Entry 6UCI (X-ray diffraction, 2.09 A resolution); this record covers chains B and D of the 4 polymer chains in the assembly.

== Chain B (and D) ==
Protein: Protein fosB
From: Homo sapiens
Notes: chain D of this document is another copy of the same molecule, construct and numbering; everything in this record applies to it too
UniProtKB: P53539 (FOSB_HUMAN); numbering as in UniProt (aligned over 153-219)
Amino-acid sequence (68 residues; numbered 152 to 219; the number before each row is that of its first residue):
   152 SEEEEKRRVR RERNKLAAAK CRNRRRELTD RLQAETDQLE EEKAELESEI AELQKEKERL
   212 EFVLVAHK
Unresolved in the structure: 152-155, 217-219 (chain D: 152)
Sequence notes: expression tag (152)
Curated features (UniProtKB/Swiss-Prot):
  - region: K157 to R182 (Basic motif), L183 to L211 (Leucine-zipper)
Reported in the primary citation:
  - self-association interface (contacts with another copy of this molecule): L183, L197, L204, L211
  - conformationally variable residues (order/disorder transition): K157 to R177

== Interface between chain B and chain D ==
Pairs across the interface (30):
  D181(B) - K219(D)  salt bridge
  R182(B) - V214(D)  hydrogen bond (side chain-backbone)
  R182(B) - L215(D)  hydrogen bond (side chain-backbone)
  R182(B) - A217(D)  hydrogen bond (side chain-backbone)
  R182(B) - H218(D)
  Q189(B) - E207(D)  hydrogen bond
  Q189(B) - R210(D)
  Q189(B) - L211(D)
  Q189(B) - V214(D)
  E192(B) - E207(D)
  E192(B) - R210(D)  salt bridge
  E193(B) - E207(D)  hydrogen bond (backbone-side chain)
  E193(B) - L211(D)
  E196(B) - E203(D)
  E196(B) - E207(D)
  E196(B) - R210(D)  salt bridge
  E200(B) - E200(D)
  E200(B) - E203(D)
  E200(B) - L204(D)
  E203(B) - E196(D)
  E203(B) - E200(D)
  L204(B) - E200(D)
  E207(B) - Q189(D)  hydrogen bond
  E207(B) - E193(D)
  E207(B) - E196(D)
  R210(B) - E192(D)  salt bridge
  R210(B) - E196(D)  salt bridge
  L211(B) - Q189(D)
  V214(B) - R182(D)  hydrogen bond (backbone-side chain)
  L215(B) - R182(D)  hydrogen bond (backbone-side chain)
Also at the interface, not in a pair above, chain B (16 interface residues in all): A185, E186
Also at the interface, not in a pair above, chain D (17 interface residues in all): E186

== Summary ==
16 residues of chain B and 17 residues of chain D are in contact, with 8 hydrogen bonds and 5 salt bridges.
Polar contacts include D181(B)-K219(D), E192(B)-R210(D) and E196(B)-R210(D). From the paper: conformational
variability at K157(B); a self-association interface involving L183(B), L197(B) and L204(B) among others.
Both chains are Protein fosB (Homo sapiens). Entry 6UCI (Transcription factor DeltaFosB bZIP domain
self-assembly, oxidized form) was determined by X-ray diffraction together with 6UCL and 6UCM from the same
study.
